PDB entry 7DCX | electron microscopy, 5.90 A resolution (low resolution: residue-level contacts below are approximate; hydrogen-bond / salt-bridge calls are withheld) | chains F and C of the 9 polymer chains in the assembly

[Chain F]
Name: The light chain of 3C1 fab
Organism: Mus musculus
Notes: antibody fragment or engineered binder
Chain sequence (214 residues; each row starts with the number of its first residue):
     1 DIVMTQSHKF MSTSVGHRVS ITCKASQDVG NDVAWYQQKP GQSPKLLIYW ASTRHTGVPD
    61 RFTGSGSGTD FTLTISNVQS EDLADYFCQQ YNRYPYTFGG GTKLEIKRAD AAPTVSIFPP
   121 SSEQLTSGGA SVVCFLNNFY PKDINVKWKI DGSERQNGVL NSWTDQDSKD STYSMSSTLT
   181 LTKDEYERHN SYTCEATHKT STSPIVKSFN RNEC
Not modelled in the structure: 214
Cystine bridges: Cys23-Cys88, Cys134-Cys194

[Chain C]
Name: Spike glycoprotein
Organism: Severe acute respiratory syndrome coronavirus 2
Reference sequence: P0DTC2 (SPIKE_SARS2); residues 1-1208 here = UniProt positions 1-1208
Chain sequence (1261 residues; each row starts with the number of its first residue):
     1 MFVFLVLLPL VSSQCVNLTT RTQLPPAYTN SFTRGVYYPD KVFRSSVLHS TQDLFLPFFS
    61 NVTWFHAIHV SGTNGTKRFD NPVLPFNDGV YFASTEKSNI IRGWIFGTTL DSKTQSLLIV
   121 NNATNVVIKV CEFQFCNDPF LGVYYHKNNK SWMESEFRVY SSANNCTFEY VSQPFLMDLE
   181 GKQGNFKNLR EFVFKNIDGY FKIYSKHTPI NLVRDLPQGF SALEPLVDLP IGINITRFQT
   241 LLALHRSYLT PGDSSSGWTA GAAAYYVGYL QPRTFLLKYN ENGTITDAVD CALDPLSETK
   301 CTLKSFTVEK GIYQTSNFRV QPTESIVRFP NITNLCPFGE VFNATRFASV YAWNRKRISN
   361 CVADYSVLYN SASFSTFKCY GVSPTKLNDL CFTNVYADSF VIRGDEVRQI APGQTGKIAD
   421 YNYKLPDDFT GCVIAWNSNN LDSKVGGNYN YLYRLFRKSN LKPFERDIST EIYQAGSTPC
   481 NGVEGFNCYF PLQSYGFQPT NGVGYQPYRV VVLSFELLHA PATVCGPKKS TNLVKNKCVN
   541 FNFNGLTGTG VLTESNKKFL PFQQFGRDIA DTTDAVRDPQ TLEILDITPC SFGGVSVITP
   601 GTNTSNQVAV LYQDVNCTEV PVAIHADQLT PTWRVYSTGS NVFQTRAGCL IGAEHVNNSY
   661 ECDIPIGAGI CASYQTQTNS PGSASSVASQ SIIAYTMSLG AENSVAYSNN SIAIPTNFTI
   721 SVTTEILPVS MTKTSVDCTM YICGDSTECS NLLLQYGSFC TQLNRALTGI AVEQDKNTQE
   781 VFAQVKQIYK TPPIKDFGGF NFSQILPDPS KPSKRSFIED LLFNKVTLAD AGFIKQYGDC
   841 LGDIAARDLI CAQKFNGLTV LPPLLTDEMI AQYTSALLAG TITSGWTFGA GAALQIPFAM
   901 QMAYRFNGIG VTQNVLYENQ KLIANQFNSA IGKIQDSLSS TASALGKLQD VVNQNAQALN
   961 TLVKQLSSNF GAISSVLNDI LSRLDPPEAE VQIDRLITGR LQSLQTYVTQ QLIRAAEIRA
  1021 SANLAATKMS ECVLGQSKRV DFCGKGYHLM SFPQSAPHGV VFLHVTYVPA QEKNFTTAPA
  1081 ICHDGKAHFP REGVFVSNGT HWFVTQRNFY EPQIITTDNT FVSGNCDVVI GIVNNTVYDP
  1141 LQPELDSFKE ELDKYFKNHT SPDVDLGDIS GINASVVNIQ KEIDRLNEVA KNLNESLIDL
  1201 QELGKYEQGS GYIPEAPRDG QAYVRKDGEW VLLSTFLENL YFQGDYKDDD DKHHHHHHHH
  1261 H
Not modelled in the structure: 1-13, 70-76, 248-254, 621-640, 677-688, 812, 828-853, 1148-1261
Cystine bridges: Cys131-Cys166, Cys291-Cys301, Cys336-Cys361, Cys379-Cys432, Cys480-Cys488, Cys538-Cys590, Cys617-Cys649, Cys662-Cys671, Cys738-Cys760, Cys743-Cys749, Cys1032-Cys1043, Cys1082-Cys1126
Construct notes: engineered mutation Gly682 (Arg in P0DTC2), Ser683 (Arg in P0DTC2), Ser685 (Arg in P0DTC2), Pro986 (Lys in P0DTC2), Pro987 (Val in P0DTC2); expression tag (1209-1261)
UniProt features mapped onto this chain:
  - region: Asn280 to Cys301 (Putative superantigen), Arg403 to Asp405 (Integrin-binding motif), Asn448 to Phe456 (Immunodominant HLA epitope recognized by the CD8+), Pro681, Ala684 (Putative superantigen), Ser816 to Tyr837 (Fusion peptide 1), Lys835 to Phe855 (Fusion peptide 2), Asp1163 to Glu1202 (Heptad repeat 2)
  - site: Arg815, Ser816 (Cleavage)
  - glycosylation: Asn17 (N-linked (GlcNAc...) (complex) asparagine), Asn61 (N-linked (GlcNAc...) (hybrid) asparagine), Asn74 (N-linked (GlcNAc...) (complex) asparagine), Asn122 (N-linked (GlcNAc...) (hybrid) asparagine), Asn149 (N-linked (GlcNAc...) (complex) asparagine), Asn165 (N-linked (GlcNAc...) (complex) asparagine), Asn234 (N-linked (GlcNAc...) (high mannose) asparagine), Asn282 (N-linked (GlcNAc...) (complex) asparagine), Thr323 (O-linked (GalNAc) threonine), Ser325 (O-linked (HexNAc...) serine), Asn331 (N-linked (GlcNAc...) (complex) asparagine), Asn343 (N-linked (GlcNAc...) (complex) asparagine), Asn603 (N-linked (GlcNAc...) (hybrid) asparagine), Asn616 (N-linked (GlcNAc...) (complex) asparagine), Asn657 (N-linked (GlcNAc...) (complex) asparagine), Thr676 (O-linked (GlcNAc...) threonine), Thr678 (O-linked (GlcNAc...) threonine), Asn709 (N-linked (GlcNAc...) (high mannose) asparagine), Asn717 (N-linked (GlcNAc...) (hybrid) asparagine), Asn801 (N-linked (GlcNAc...) (hybrid) asparagine) and 6 more in UniProt
  - natural variant: Leu5 (L5F: In strain: Iota/B.1.526), Ser13 (S13I: In strain: Epsilon/B.1.427/B.1.429), Leu18 (L18F: In strain: Beta/B.1.351, Gamma/P.1 and 1 more), Thr19 (T19I: In strain: Omicron/BQ.1.1, Omicron/XBB.1.5 and 1 more; T19R: In strain: Delta/B.1.617.2, Omicron/BA.2 and 4 more), Thr20 (T20N: In strain: Gamma/P.1), Leu24 to Ala27 (sequence variant, change not given here; In strain: Omicron/BA.2, Omicron/BA.2.12.1 and 6 more), Pro26 (P26S: In strain: Gamma/P.1), Gln52 (Q52H: In strain: Omicron/EG.5.1), Ala67 (A67V: In strain: Eta/B.1.525, Omicron/BA.1), His69 to Val70 (deletion: In strain: Alpha/B.1.1.7, Eta/B.1.525 and 5 more), Gly75 (G75V: In strain: Lambda/C.37), Thr76 (T76I: In strain: Lambda/C.37), 82 further natural variant entries in UniProt
  - mutagenesis: His69 to Val70 (Increased incorporation of cleaved spike into virions), Asn121 (N121Q: Partial loss of biliverdin affinity), Arg190 (R190K: Partial loss of biliverdin affinity), Asn234 (N234Q: Increased resistance to neutralizing antibodies), Asn331 (N331Q: Reduced viral infectivity), Asn343 (N343Q: Reduced viral infectivity), Leu452 (L452R: Increased resistance to neutralizing antibodies. Decreases HLA binding to NF9 epitope. Increased binding affinity to human ACE2), Tyr453 (Y453F: Decreased HLA binding to NF9 epitope. Increased binding affinity to human ACE2), Ala475 (A475V: Increased resistance to neutralizing antibodies), Val483 (V483A: Increased resistance to neutralizing antibodies), Glu484 (E484D: Increased replication in human TMEM106B overexpressing cells), Phe490 (F490L: Increased resistance to neutralizing antibodies and human covalescent sera neutralization), 12 further mutagenesis entries in UniProt

[Chain F / chain C interface]
Pairs across the interface - 22 pairs, chain F then chain C:
  Gln27(F) - Cys379(C)
  Gln27(F) - Val382(C)
  Asp28(F) - Phe377(C)
  Asp28(F) - Pro384(C)
  Val29(F) - Phe377(C)
  Gly30(F) - Phe377(C)
  Asn31(F) - Tyr369(C)
  Asn31(F) - Asn370(C)
  Asn31(F) - Ala372(C)
  Asp32(F) - Ser375(C)
  Trp50(F) - Phe374(C)
  Trp50(F) - Ser375(C)
  Ser67(F) - Asn370(C)
  Asn92(F) - Ser375(C)
  Asn92(F) - Thr376(C)
  Asn92(F) - Phe377(C)
  Arg93(F) - Lys378(C)
  Arg93(F) - Tyr380(C)
  Tyr94(F) - Gly404(C)
  Tyr94(F) - Arg408(C)
  Tyr94(F) - Val503(C)
  Tyr94(F) - Gly504(C)
Other interface residues (no listed pair), chain C (17 interface residues in all): Ser371

[Summary]
Chain F and chain C form an interface of 11 and 17 residues respectively. Curated annotation (UniProt) lists
24 mutagenesis sites on chain C.
Here chain F is the light chain of 3C1 fab (Mus musculus) and chain C is Spike glycoprotein (Severe acute
respiratory syndrome coronavirus 2). Entry 7DCX (S-3C1-F3a structure, two RBDs are up and one RBD is down,
each RBD binds with a ...) was determined by electron microscopy together with 7DCC, 7DD2 and 7DD8 from the
same study.
